Entry 6YJ4 (electron microscopy, 2.70 A resolution); this record covers chains D and c of the 42 polymer chains in the assembly.

# Chain D
Protein: NUCM protein
Source organism: Yarrowia lipolytica
Notes: EC 1.6.99.3
UniProtKB: Q9UUU1 (Q9UUU1_YARLL); residues 1-466 here = UniProt positions 1-466
Sequence (466 residues; each row starts with the number of its first residue):
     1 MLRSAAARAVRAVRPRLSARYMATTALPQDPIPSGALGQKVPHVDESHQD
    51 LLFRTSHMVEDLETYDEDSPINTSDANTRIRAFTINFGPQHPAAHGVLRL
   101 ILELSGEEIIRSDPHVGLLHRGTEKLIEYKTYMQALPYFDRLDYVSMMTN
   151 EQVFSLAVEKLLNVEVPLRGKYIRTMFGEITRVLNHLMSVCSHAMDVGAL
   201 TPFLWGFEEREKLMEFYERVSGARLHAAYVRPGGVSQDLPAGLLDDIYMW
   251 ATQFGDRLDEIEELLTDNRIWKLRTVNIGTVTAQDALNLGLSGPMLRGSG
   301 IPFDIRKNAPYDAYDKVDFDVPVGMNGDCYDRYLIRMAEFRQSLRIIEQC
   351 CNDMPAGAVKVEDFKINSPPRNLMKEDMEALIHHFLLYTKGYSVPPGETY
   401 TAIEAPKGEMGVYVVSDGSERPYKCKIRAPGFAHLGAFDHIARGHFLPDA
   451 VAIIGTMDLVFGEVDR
Disordered / not traced: 1-29
Modified residues: Arg-121 (N3, N4-dimethylarginine; 2MR)
Small-molecule neighbours:
  - 1,2-Distearoyl-sn-glycerophosphoethanolamine (3PE): Arg-269, Ile-270, Leu-273
  - diundecyl phosphatidyl choline (PLC): Gly-35, Ala-36, Leu-37, Gly-38
  - 4Fe-4S cluster (SF4): Arg-121, Arg-141, His-226

# Chain c
Protein: Subunit NUZM of NADH:Ubiquinone Oxidoreductase (Complex I)
Source organism: Yarrowia lipolytica
UniProtKB: A0A1D8N3H5 (A0A1D8N3H5_YARLL); residue numbers follow UniProt; this construct covers 1-182
Sequence (182 residues; row label = number of the first residue in the row):
     1 MLPGGPVPVFKKYTVGSKGIWEKLRVLLAIAPNRSTGNPIVPLYRVPTPG
    51 SRPEANVYQDPSSYPTNDIAENPYWKRDHRRAYPQTAFFDQKTVTGLLEL
   101 GSEATPRIADGEAGTKALANIANGGVSFTQALGKSSKDVIYGEVLTVNGL
   151 PPVAPTLAPKQWKIIEGEAAIYPKGYPCRTFH

# Interface between chain D and chain c
Contacting residue pairs - 79 pairs, chain D then chain c:
  Leu-162(D) / Arg-80(c)
  Asn-163(D) / His-79(c)  hydrogen bond (side chain-backbone)
  Asn-163(D) / Arg-80(c)
  Asn-163(D) / Ala-82(c)
  Lys-212(D) / Gly-37(c)  hydrogen bond (side chain-backbone)
  Glu-215(D) / Arg-45(c)  salt bridge
  Phe-216(D) / Tyr-44(c)
  Arg-219(D) / Pro-49(c)
  Asp-238(D) / Tyr-58(c)  hydrogen bond
  Ala-241(D) / Arg-52(c)  hydrogen bond (backbone-side chain)
  Ala-241(D) / Glu-54(c)
  Gly-242(D) / Arg-52(c)
  Asp-246(D) / Tyr-44(c)
  Asp-246(D) / Arg-45(c)  hydrogen bond (side chain-backbone)
  Tyr-248(D) / Tyr-13(c)  hydrophobic
  Met-249(D) / Tyr-13(c)  hydrophobic
  Met-249(D) / Leu-43(c)
  Met-249(D) / Tyr-44(c)  hydrophobic
  Thr-252(D) / Lys-12(c)
  Thr-252(D) / Tyr-13(c)
  Gln-253(D) / Thr-14(c)
  Gln-253(D) / Ser-35(c)
  Gln-253(D) / Gly-37(c)
  Asp-256(D) / Lys-12(c)  salt bridge
  Asp-256(D) / Arg-34(c)
  Asp-256(D) / Ser-35(c)  hydrogen bond
  Arg-257(D) / Ser-35(c)  hydrogen bond (side chain-backbone)
  Arg-257(D) / Gly-37(c)
  Asp-259(D) / Arg-34(c)
  Glu-263(D) / Ile-30(c)
  Glu-263(D) / Arg-34(c)  salt bridge
  Thr-266(D) / Tyr-176(c)
  Pro-302(D) / Trp-162(c)  hydrogen bond (backbone-side chain)
  Pro-302(D) / Phe-181(c)  hydrophobic
  Lys-307(D) / Lys-160(c)
  Lys-307(D) / Trp-162(c)
  Lys-307(D) / His-182(c)
  Asn-308(D) / Ala-158(c)
  Asn-308(D) / Lys-160(c)
  Asn-308(D) / Trp-162(c)
  Asp-320(D) / Ile-165(c)
  Asp-320(D) / Thr-180(c)
  Asp-320(D) / Phe-181(c)
  Asp-320(D) / His-182(c)  salt bridge
  Val-321(D) / Trp-162(c)  hydrophobic
  Val-321(D) / Thr-180(c)
  Val-321(D) / Phe-181(c)  hydrogen bond (backbone-backbone)
  Pro-322(D) / Cys-178(c)  hydrophobic
  Pro-322(D) / Arg-179(c)
  Val-323(D) / Cys-178(c)
  Val-323(D) / Arg-179(c)  hydrogen bond (backbone-backbone)
  Val-323(D) / Phe-181(c)  hydrophobic
  Gly-324(D) / Pro-177(c)
  Met-325(D) / Pro-177(c)  hydrogen bond (backbone-backbone)
  Met-325(D) / Arg-179(c)
  Asn-326(D) / Pro-177(c)
  Tyr-330(D) / Tyr-176(c)
  Asp-331(D) / Pro-177(c)
  Leu-334(D) / Tyr-172(c)  hydrogen bond (backbone-side chain)
  Leu-334(D) / Pro-177(c)
  Ile-335(D) / Cys-178(c)  hydrophobic
  Met-337(D) / Tyr-172(c)
  Ala-338(D) / Ile-171(c)  hydrophobic
  Ala-338(D) / Tyr-172(c)
  Gln-342(D) / Ile-171(c)
  Gly-357(D) / Pro-61(c)
  Ala-358(D) / Pro-61(c)  hydrophobic
  Glu-362(D) / Ser-62(c)
  Glu-362(D) / Ser-63(c)  hydrogen bond (side chain-backbone)
  Glu-362(D) / Thr-66(c)  hydrogen bond
  Glu-362(D) / Arg-77(c)
  Asp-363(D) / Tyr-74(c)  hydrogen bond
  Lys-365(D) / Tyr-74(c)
  Lys-365(D) / Arg-80(c)
  Lys-365(D) / Arg-81(c)
  Pro-370(D) / Asp-60(c)
  Asn-372(D) / Asp-60(c)  hydrogen bond
  Ser-393(D) / Arg-80(c)  hydrogen bond (backbone-side chain)
  Pro-395(D) / Tyr-83(c)  hydrophobic
Other interface residues (no listed pair), chain D (50 interface residues in all): Glu-260, Glu-262, Phe-319, Ile-366, Pro-396
Other interface residues (no listed pair), chain c (42 interface residues in all): Lys-11, Asn-33, Pro-84

# Overview
Chain D and chain c form an interface of 50 and 42 residues respectively, with 17 hydrogen bonds and 4 salt
bridges. Polar pairs include Glu-215(D)/Arg-45(c), Asp-256(D)/Lys-12(c) and Glu-263(D)/Arg-34(c). Ligands of
chain D: 4Fe-4S cluster, diundecyl phosphatidyl choline and 1,2-Distearoyl-sn-glycerophosphoethanolamine.
Here chain D is NUCM protein and chain c is Subunit NUZM of NADH:Ubiquinone Oxidoreductase (Complex I), both
from Yarrowia lipolytica. Entry 6YJ4 (Structure of Yarrowia lipolytica complex I at 2.7 A) was determined by
electron microscopy.
